7JQQ - chains A and E of the 12 polymer chains in the assembly; structure by electron microscopy, 4.10 A resolution (low resolution: residue-level contacts below are approximate; hydrogen-bond / salt-bridge calls are withheld).

== Chain A (and E) ==
Protein: DNA packaging protein
Organism: Bacillus phage phi29
Notes: EC 3.6.4.-; chain E of this document is another copy of the same molecule, construct and numbering; everything in this record applies to it too
Reference sequence: P11014 (PKG16_BPPH2); residue numbers follow UniProt; this construct covers 1-332
Amino-acid sequence (332 residues; row label = number of the first residue in the row):
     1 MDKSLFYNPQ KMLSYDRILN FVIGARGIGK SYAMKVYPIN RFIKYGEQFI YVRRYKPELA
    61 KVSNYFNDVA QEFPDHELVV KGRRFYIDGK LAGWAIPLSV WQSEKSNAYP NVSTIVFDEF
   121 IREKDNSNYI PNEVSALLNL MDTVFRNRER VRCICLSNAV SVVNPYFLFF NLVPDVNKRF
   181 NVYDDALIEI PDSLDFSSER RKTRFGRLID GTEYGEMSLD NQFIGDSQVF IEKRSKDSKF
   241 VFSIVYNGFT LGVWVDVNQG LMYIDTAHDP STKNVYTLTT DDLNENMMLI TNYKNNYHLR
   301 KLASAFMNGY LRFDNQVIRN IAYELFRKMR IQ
Unresolved in the structure: 1-3, 331-332
Ion coordination: Mg2+: S31, D118 (together with ATP-gamma-S)
Small-molecule neighbours: ATP-gamma-S (AGS; phosphothiophosphoric acid-adenylate ester): F6, Y7, A25, R26, G27, I28, G29, K30, S31, Y32, K35, D68, E72, D118
UniProt features mapped onto this chain:
  - binding site (ATP): G24 to S31
  - mutagenesis: D118 (D118E: Complete loss of DNA packaging activity), E119 (E119D: Complete loss of DNA packaging activity), R122 (R122A: Complete loss of DNA packaging. No effect on ATPase activity), K124 (K124A: 2.5 fold reduced DNA packaging. No effect on ATPase activity), R146 (R146A/K: Complete loss of DNA packaging), R327 (R327Q: Decreased packaging), K328 (K328N: Complete loss of packaging), R330 (R330Q: Decreased packaging)
From the paper describing this entry:
  - binding site for the 60-nt DNA strand: K56
  - binding site for ATP-gamma-S: K105, R146
  - catalytic residues: K105, N158, Q222 (proposed by the authors, not directly observed)

== Chain A / chain E interface ==
Pairs across the interface (40):
  I18(A) - R207(E)
  I18(A) - I209(E)
  L19(A) - I209(E)
  S99(A) - R122(E)
  V100(A) - R54(E)
  V100(A) - E58(E)
  V100(A) - R122(E)
  Q102(A) - R122(E)
  Q102(A) - E123(E)
  S103(A) - R54(E)
  S103(A) - E58(E)
  S103(A) - K61(E)
  I130(A) - K124(E)
  P131(A) - N126(E)
  V134(A) - E216(E)
  S135(A) - K124(E)
  S135(A) - S218(E)
  A136(A) - K124(E)
  L138(A) - E213(E)
  L138(A) - E216(E)
  N139(A) - K124(E)
  F145(A) - R207(E)
  N147(A) - G206(E)
  N147(A) - R207(E)
  R148(A) - G206(E)
  R148(A) - R207(E)
  R148(A) - L208(E)
  V151(A) - R207(E)
  F169(A) - E216(E)
  F169(A) - M217(E)
  D185(A) - I209(E)
  T280(A) - Y323(E)
  T280(A) - R327(E)
  D281(A) - Q228(E)
  N284(A) - E232(E)
  E285(A) - E232(E)
  E285(A) - G309(E)
  E285(A) - L311(E)
  M288(A) - M307(E)
  L289(A) - F306(E)
Other interface residues (no listed pair), chain A (28 interface residues in all): W101, N132, M287
Other interface residues (no listed pair), chain E (26 interface residues in all): E119, D125, N308

== In short ==
Chain A and chain E form an interface of 28 and 26 residues respectively. Bound to chain A: ATP-gamma-S.
S31(A) and D118(A) coordinate Mg2+. UniProt lists 8 ATP-binding residues and 8 mutagenesis sites on chain A.
From the paper: catalytic residues K105(A), N158(A) and Q222(A); a binding site for ATP-gamma-S at K105(A) and
R146(A).
Both chains are DNA packaging protein (Bacillus phage phi29). Entry 7JQQ (The bacteriophage Phi-29 viral
genome packaging motor assembly) was determined by electron microscopy.
